PDB entry 4KWH | X-ray diffraction, 1.70 A resolution | chains A and B

[Chain A (and B)]
Molecule: Reductase homolog
Organism: Streptomyces cyanogenus
Notes: chain B of this document is another copy of the same molecule, construct and numbering; everything in this record applies to it too
Reference sequence: Q9ZGC1 (Q9ZGC1_STRCY); numbering as in UniProt (aligned over 2-253)
Sequence (263 residues; numbered -9 to 253; the number before each row is that of its first residue; numbers below 1 keep their minus sign (Met-9 is residue -9)):
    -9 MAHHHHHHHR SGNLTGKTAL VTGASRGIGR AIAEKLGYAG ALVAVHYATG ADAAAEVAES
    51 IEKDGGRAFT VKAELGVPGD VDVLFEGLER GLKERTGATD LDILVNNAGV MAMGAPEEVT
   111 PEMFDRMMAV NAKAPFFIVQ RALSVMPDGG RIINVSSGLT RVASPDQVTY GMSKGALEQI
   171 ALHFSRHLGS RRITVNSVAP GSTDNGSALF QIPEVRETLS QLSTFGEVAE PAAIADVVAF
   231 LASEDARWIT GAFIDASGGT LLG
Not modelled in the structure: -9 to 1 (chain B: -9 to -4)
Sequence notes: initiating methionine (-9); expression tag (-8 to 1)
Residues lining bound ligands: NADP (NAP; NADP nicotinamide-adenine-dinucleotide phosphate): Gly13, Ala14, Ser15, Arg16, Gly17, Ile18, Gly19, His36, Tyr37, Ala38, Thr39, Gly40, Ala63, Glu64, Leu65, Asn97, Ala98, Gly99, Val100, Met101, Arg116, Val120, Val145, Ser146, Ser147, Tyr160, Lys164, Pro190, Gly191, Ser192, Thr193, Asn195, Phe200

[Interface between chain A and chain B]
Pairs across the interface (57):
  Lys25(A) with Asp235(B), salt bridge
  Ser175(A) with Thr214(B); Leu252(B)
  Arg176(A) with Thr214(B); Leu252(B), hydrogen bond (side chain-backbone); Gly253(B), hydrogen bond (side chain-backbone)
  Gly179(A) with Thr214(B); Phe215(B)
  Arg182(A) with Phe215(B), hydrogen bond (side chain-backbone); Glu217(B), salt bridge
  Thr214(A) with Arg176(B); Gly179(B); Thr240(B)
  Phe215(A) with Gly179(B); Arg182(B), hydrogen bond (backbone-side chain); Arg237(B); Trp238(B), hydrophobic; Thr240(B)
  Glu217(A) with Arg182(B), salt bridge; Trp238(B)
  Ala219(A) with Trp238(B)
  Ala222(A) with Arg237(B)
  Ala223(A) with Arg237(B)
  Asp226(A) with Asp235(B); Arg237(B), salt bridge
  Val227(A) with Asp235(B)
  Phe230(A) with Phe230(B), hydrophobic
  Asp235(A) with Lys25(B), salt bridge; Asp226(B); Val227(B)
  Arg237(A) with Phe215(B); Ala222(B); Ala223(B); Asp226(B), salt bridge
  Trp238(A) with Phe215(B), hydrophobic; Glu217(B); Ala219(B); Ala246(B); Ser247(B), hydrogen bond (backbone-backbone); Gly248(B), hydrogen bond (backbone-backbone)
  Ile239(A) with Val227(B), hydrophobic; Asp245(B)
  Thr240(A) with Thr214(B); Phe215(B); Gly248(B); Gly249(B)
  Gly241(A) with Leu252(B)
  Asp245(A) with Ile239(B)
  Ala246(A) with Trp238(B)
  Ser247(A) with Trp238(B), hydrogen bond (backbone-backbone)
  Gly248(A) with Trp238(B), hydrogen bond (backbone-backbone); Thr240(B)
  Gly249(A) with Thr240(B)
  Leu252(A) with Ser175(B); Arg176(B); Gly241(B)
  Gly253(A) with Arg176(B), hydrogen bond (backbone-side chain)
Interface residues without a listed pair, chain A (35 interface residues in all): Leu172, Thr184, Ser213, Val218, Ile224, Ala242, Phe243, Ile244
Interface residues without a listed pair, chain B (36 interface residues in all): Leu172, Ser180, Thr184, Ser213, Val218, Ile224, Ala242, Phe243, Ile244

[In short]
35 residues of chain A face 36 of chain B across their interface, with 9 hydrogen bonds and 6 salt bridges.
Polar contacts include Lys25(A)-Asp235(B), Arg182(A)-Glu217(B) and Asp226(A)-Arg237(B). Bound to chain A:
NADP.
Chain A and chain B are both Reductase homolog (Streptomyces cyanogenus); the structure, The crystal structure
of angucycline C-6 ketoreductase LanV with bound NADP, was determined by X-ray diffraction, deposited together
with 4KWI.
